PDB entry 6UU7 | X-ray diffraction, 4.40 A resolution (low resolution: residue-level contacts below are approximate; hydrogen-bond / salt-bridge calls are withheld) | chains CCC and 333 of the 9 polymer chains in the assembly

[Chain CCC]
Name: DNA-directed RNA polymerase subunit beta
From: Escherichia coli
Notes: EC 2.7.7.6
UniProtKB: P0A8V4 (RPOB_ECO57); residues 1-1342 here = UniProt positions 1-1342
Amino-acid sequence (1342 residues; row label = number of the first residue in the row):
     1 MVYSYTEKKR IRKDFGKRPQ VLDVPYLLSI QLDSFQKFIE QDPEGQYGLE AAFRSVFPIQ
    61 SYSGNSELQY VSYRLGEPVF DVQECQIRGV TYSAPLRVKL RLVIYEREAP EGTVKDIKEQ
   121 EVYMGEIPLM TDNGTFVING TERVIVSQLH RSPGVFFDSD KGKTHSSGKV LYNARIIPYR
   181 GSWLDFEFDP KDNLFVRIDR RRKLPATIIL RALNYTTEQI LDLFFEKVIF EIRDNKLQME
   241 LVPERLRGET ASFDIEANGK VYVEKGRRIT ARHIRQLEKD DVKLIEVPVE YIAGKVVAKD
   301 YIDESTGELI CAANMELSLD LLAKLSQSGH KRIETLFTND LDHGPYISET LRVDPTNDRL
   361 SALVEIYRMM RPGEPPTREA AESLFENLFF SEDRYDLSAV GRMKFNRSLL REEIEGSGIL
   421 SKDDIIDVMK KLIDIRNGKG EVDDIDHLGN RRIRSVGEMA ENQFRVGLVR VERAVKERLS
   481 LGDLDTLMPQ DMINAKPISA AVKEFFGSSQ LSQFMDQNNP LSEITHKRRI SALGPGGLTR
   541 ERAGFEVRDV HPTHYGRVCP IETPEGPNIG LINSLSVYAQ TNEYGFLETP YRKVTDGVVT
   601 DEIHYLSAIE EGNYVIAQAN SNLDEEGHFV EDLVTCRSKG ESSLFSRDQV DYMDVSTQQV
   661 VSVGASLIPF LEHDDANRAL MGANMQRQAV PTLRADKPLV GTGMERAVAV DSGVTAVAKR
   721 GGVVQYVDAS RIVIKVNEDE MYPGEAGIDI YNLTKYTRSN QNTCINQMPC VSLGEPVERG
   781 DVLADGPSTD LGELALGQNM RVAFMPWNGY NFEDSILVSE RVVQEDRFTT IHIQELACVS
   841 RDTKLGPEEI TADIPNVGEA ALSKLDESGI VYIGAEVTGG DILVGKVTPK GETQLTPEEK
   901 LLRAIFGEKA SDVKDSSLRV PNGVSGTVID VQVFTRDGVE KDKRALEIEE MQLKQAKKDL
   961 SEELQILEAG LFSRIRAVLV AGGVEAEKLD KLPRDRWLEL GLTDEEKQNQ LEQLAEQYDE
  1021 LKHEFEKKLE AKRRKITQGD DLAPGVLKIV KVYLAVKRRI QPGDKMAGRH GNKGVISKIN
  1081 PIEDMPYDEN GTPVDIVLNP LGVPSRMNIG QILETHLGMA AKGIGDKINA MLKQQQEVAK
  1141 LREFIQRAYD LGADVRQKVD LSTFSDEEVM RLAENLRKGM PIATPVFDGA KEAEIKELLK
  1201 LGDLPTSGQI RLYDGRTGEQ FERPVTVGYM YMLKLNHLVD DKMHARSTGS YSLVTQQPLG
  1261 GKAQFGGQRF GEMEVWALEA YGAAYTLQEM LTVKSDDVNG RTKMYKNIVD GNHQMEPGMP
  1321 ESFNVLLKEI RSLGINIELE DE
Not modelled in the structure: 1
Curated features (UniProtKB/Swiss-Prot):
  - modified residue (N6-acetyllysine): Lys1022, Lys1200

[Chain 333]
Molecule: 6-nt DNA/RNA hybrid strand
Sequence (6 nucleotides; row label = number of the first residue in the row; note: 81 numbers in that range are skipped by the numbering (no residue carries them; nothing is unmodelled there)):
    15 AGUCU
   101 X
Modified / non-standard residues: DDG (2',3'-dideoxy-guanosine-5'-monophosphate) at position 101

[How chain CCC and chain 333 interact]
Contacting residue pairs - 17 pairs, chain CCC then chain 333:
  Gln510(CCC) - A15(333)
  Gln510(CCC) - G16(333)
  Gln513(CCC) - G16(333)
  Gln513(CCC) - U17(333)
  Arg529(CCC) - U17(333)
  Arg529(CCC) - C18(333)
  Arg540(CCC) - G16(333)
  Pro564(CCC) - C18(333)
  Asn568(CCC) - U17(333)
  Ile572(CCC) - U17(333)
  Gln688(CCC) - C18(333)
  Gln688(CCC) - U19(333)
  Lys1065(CCC) - U19(333)
  Lys1065(CCC) - DDG_101(333)
  Lys1073(CCC) - DDG_101(333)
  His1237(CCC) - C18(333)
  His1237(CCC) - U19(333)
Also at the interface, not in a pair above, chain CCC (15 interface residues in all): Asp516, Glu565, Met681, Arg687

[In short]
The interface between chain CCC and chain 333 involves 15 residues on one side and 6 on the other.
Chain CCC is DNA-directed RNA polymerase subunit beta (Escherichia coli) and chain 333 is a 6-nt DNA/RNA
hybrid strand; the structure, E. coli sigma-S transcription initiation complex with a 6-nt RNA and an NTP
("Old" crystal soaked ..., was determined by X-ray diffraction together with 6UTV, 6UTW, 6UTX, 6UTY, 6UTZ,
6UU0 and 11 further entries from the same study.
